Entry 9GGN (electron microscopy, 2.90 A resolution); this record covers chains A and C of the 4 polymer chains in the assembly.

# Chain A (and C)
Protein: Isoform 1 of Kelch repeat and BTB domain-containing protein 4
Organism: Homo sapiens
Notes: chain C of this document is another copy of the same molecule, construct and numbering; everything in this record applies to it too
UniProtKB: Q9NVX7 (KBTB4_HUMAN), isoform Q9NVX7-2; residue numbers follow UniProt; this construct covers 17-534
Amino-acid sequence (518 residues; row label = number of the first residue in the row):
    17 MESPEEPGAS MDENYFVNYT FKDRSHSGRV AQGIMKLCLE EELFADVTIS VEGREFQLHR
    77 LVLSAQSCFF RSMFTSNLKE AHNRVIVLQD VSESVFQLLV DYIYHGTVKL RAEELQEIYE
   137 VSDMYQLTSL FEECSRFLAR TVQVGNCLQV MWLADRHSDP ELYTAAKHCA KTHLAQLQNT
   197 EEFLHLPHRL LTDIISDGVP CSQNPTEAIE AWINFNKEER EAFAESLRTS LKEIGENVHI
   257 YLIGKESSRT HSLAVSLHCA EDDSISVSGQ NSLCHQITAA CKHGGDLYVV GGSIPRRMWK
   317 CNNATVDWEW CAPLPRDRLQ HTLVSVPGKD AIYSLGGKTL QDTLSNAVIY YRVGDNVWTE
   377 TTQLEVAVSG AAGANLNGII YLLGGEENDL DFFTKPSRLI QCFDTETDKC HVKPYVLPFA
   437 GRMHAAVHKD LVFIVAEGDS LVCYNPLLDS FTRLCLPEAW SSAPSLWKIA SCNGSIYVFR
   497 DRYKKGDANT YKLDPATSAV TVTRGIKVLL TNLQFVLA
Disordered / not traced: 17-28, 93-100, 159-171, 191-251, 260-285, 320-325, 473-481, 490-491, 501-506, 520-528, 534
Residues lining bound ligands: A1ACV ((1r,4r)-N~1~-[(7P)-2-benzyl-7-(2-methyl-2H-tetrazol-5-yl)-9H-pyrimido[4,5-b]indol-4-yl]cyclohexane-1,4-diamine): Ile-310, Pro-311, Arg-312, Asp-333, Arg-334, Leu-335, Lys-354, Thr-355, Leu-356, Asp-358
Reported in the primary citation:
  - binding site for A1ACV: Ile-310, Pro-311, Leu-335, Leu-356
  - mutagenesis - H42A/V46D/I50T/L53E/F60S/L77K/A81E: abolished binding to Histone deacetylase 2

# How chain A and chain C interact
Pairs across the interface (95; chain A residue first):
  Glu-29(A) / Thr-468(C)  hydrogen bond (backbone-side chain)
  Asn-30(A) / Thr-468(C)
  Asn-30(A) / Pro-511(C)  hydrogen bond (side chain-backbone)
  Asn-30(A) / Ala-512(C)  hydrogen bond (side chain-backbone)
  Tyr-31(A) / Phe-153(C)
  Tyr-31(A) / Arg-156(C)  hydrogen bond (backbone-side chain)
  Tyr-31(A) / Asn-461(C)
  Tyr-31(A) / Ser-466(C)  hydrogen bond (side chain-backbone)
  Tyr-31(A) / Phe-467(C)
  Tyr-31(A) / Thr-468(C)
  Phe-32(A) / Ala-128(C)
  Phe-32(A) / Arg-156(C)
  Phe-32(A) / Pro-511(C)  hydrophobic
  Phe-32(A) / Ala-512(C)  hydrophobic
  Val-33(A) / Arg-127(C)
  Val-33(A) / Ala-128(C)  hydrogen bond (backbone-backbone)
  Val-33(A) / Ala-512(C)
  Asn-34(A) / Leu-126(C)
  Tyr-35(A) / Val-124(C)
  Tyr-35(A) / Lys-125(C)
  Tyr-35(A) / Leu-126(C)  hydrogen bond (backbone-backbone)
  Tyr-35(A) / Glu-149(C)  hydrogen bond
  Tyr-35(A) / Phe-153(C)  hydrophobic
  Tyr-35(A) / Arg-156(C)
  Tyr-35(A) / Leu-464(C)  hydrophobic
  Thr-36(A) / Val-124(C)
  Phe-37(A) / Gly-122(C)
  Phe-37(A) / Thr-123(C)
  Phe-37(A) / Val-124(C)  hydrogen bond (backbone-backbone)
  Phe-37(A) / Leu-126(C)  hydrophobic
  Phe-37(A) / Glu-149(C)
  Phe-37(A) / Leu-464(C)  hydrophobic
  Lys-38(A) / Thr-123(C)
  Asp-39(A) / Tyr-118(C)
  Ser-41(A) / Ser-145(C)
  His-42(A) / His-121(C)
  His-42(A) / Gly-122(C)
  Ser-43(A) / Ser-43(C)  hydrogen bond (side chain-backbone)
  Ser-43(A) / Gly-44(C)  hydrogen bond (side chain-backbone)
  Ser-43(A) / Ala-47(C)
  Gly-44(A) / Ser-43(C)  hydrogen bond (backbone-side chain)
  Ala-47(A) / Ser-43(C)
  Gly-49(A) / Ala-81(C)
  Ile-50(A) / Leu-77(C)  hydrophobic
  Ile-50(A) / Ala-81(C)  hydrophobic
  Leu-53(A) / Ser-80(C)
  Phe-60(A) / Arg-76(C)
  Phe-60(A) / Phe-90(C)
  His-75(A) / Leu-77(C)
  Leu-77(A) / Ile-50(C)  hydrophobic
  Leu-77(A) / His-75(C)
  Leu-77(A) / Leu-77(C)  hydrophobic
  Leu-77(A) / Val-78(C)  hydrophobic
  Val-78(A) / Leu-77(C)  hydrophobic
  Ser-80(A) / Leu-53(C)
  Ala-81(A) / Gly-49(C)
  Ala-81(A) / Ile-50(C)  hydrophobic
  Phe-90(A) / Phe-60(C)
  Tyr-118(A) / Asp-39(C)
  Gly-122(A) / Phe-37(C)
  Gly-122(A) / His-42(C)
  Thr-123(A) / Phe-37(C)
  Thr-123(A) / Lys-38(C)
  Val-124(A) / Tyr-35(C)
  Val-124(A) / Thr-36(C)
  Val-124(A) / Phe-37(C)  hydrogen bond (backbone-backbone)
  Lys-125(A) / Tyr-35(C)
  Leu-126(A) / Asn-34(C)
  Leu-126(A) / Tyr-35(C)  hydrogen bond (backbone-backbone)
  Leu-126(A) / Phe-37(C)  hydrophobic
  Arg-127(A) / Val-33(C)
  Arg-127(A) / Asn-34(C)
  Ala-128(A) / Phe-32(C)
  Ala-128(A) / Val-33(C)  hydrogen bond (backbone-backbone)
  Ser-145(A) / Ser-41(C)
  Glu-149(A) / Tyr-35(C)  hydrogen bond
  Glu-149(A) / Phe-37(C)
  Phe-153(A) / Tyr-31(C)
  Phe-153(A) / Tyr-35(C)  hydrophobic
  Arg-156(A) / Tyr-31(C)  hydrogen bond (side chain-backbone)
  Arg-156(A) / Phe-32(C)
  Arg-156(A) / Tyr-35(C)
  Asn-461(A) / Tyr-31(C)
  Leu-464(A) / Tyr-35(C)  hydrophobic
  Leu-464(A) / Phe-37(C)  hydrophobic
  Ser-466(A) / Tyr-31(C)  hydrogen bond (backbone-side chain)
  Phe-467(A) / Tyr-31(C)
  Thr-468(A) / Glu-29(C)  hydrogen bond (side chain-backbone)
  Thr-468(A) / Asn-30(C)
  Thr-468(A) / Tyr-31(C)
  Pro-511(A) / Asn-30(C)  hydrogen bond (backbone-side chain)
  Pro-511(A) / Phe-32(C)  hydrophobic
  Ala-512(A) / Asn-30(C)  hydrogen bond (backbone-side chain)
  Ala-512(A) / Phe-32(C)  hydrophobic
  Ala-512(A) / Val-33(C)
Also at the interface, not in a pair above, chain A (57 interface residues in all): Arg-45, Val-46, Cys-54, Leu-59, Arg-76, Thr-91, Ile-119, Tyr-120, His-121, Thr-157, Thr-513, Ser-514
Also at the interface, not in a pair above, chain C (57 interface residues in all): Arg-45, Val-46, Cys-54, Leu-59, Thr-91, Ile-119, Tyr-120, Thr-157, Thr-513, Ser-514

# Overview
The chain A/chain C interface involves 57 residues from each chain; the contacts include 21 hydrogen bonds.
Among the polar pairs are Glu-29(A)/Thr-468(C), Asn-30(A)/Pro-511(C) and Asn-30(A)/Ala-512(C). Bound to chain
A: compound A1ACV. From the paper: a binding site for A1ACV at Ile-310(A), Pro-311(A) and Leu-335(A) among
others; H42A/V46D/I50T/L53E/F60S/L77K/A81E of chain A abolish binding to Histone deacetylase 2.
Chain A and chain C are both Isoform 1 of Kelch repeat and BTB domain-containing protein 4 (Homo sapiens); the
structure, Cryo-EM structure of KBTBD4 WT-HDAC2 2:2 complex mediated by molecular glue UM171, was determined
by electron microscopy together with 9GGL, 9GGM and 9I2C from the same study.
